PDB entry 6F5I | X-ray diffraction, 2.30 A resolution | chains A and F of the 6 polymer chains in the assembly

[Chain A (and F)]
Protein: Purine nucleoside phosphorylase DeoD-type
From: Helicobacter pylori
Notes: EC 2.4.2.1; chain F of this document is another copy of the same molecule, construct and numbering; everything in this record applies to it too
Reference sequence: P56463 (DEOD_HELPY); numbering as in UniProt (aligned over 1-233)
Sequence (233 residues; numbered 1 to 233; the number before each row is that of its first residue):
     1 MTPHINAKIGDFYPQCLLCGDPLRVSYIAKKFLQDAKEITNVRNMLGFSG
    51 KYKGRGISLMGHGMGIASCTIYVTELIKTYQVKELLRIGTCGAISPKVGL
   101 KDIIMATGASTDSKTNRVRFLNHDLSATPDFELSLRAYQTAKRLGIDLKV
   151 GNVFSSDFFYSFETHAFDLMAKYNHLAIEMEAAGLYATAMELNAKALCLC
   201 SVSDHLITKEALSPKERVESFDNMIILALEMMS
Swiss-Prot annotation at these positions:
  - active site: Asp-204 (Proton donor)
  - binding site (a purine D-ribonucleoside): His-4, Glu-179 to Glu-181, Ser-203, Asp-204
  - binding site (phosphate): Gly-20, Arg-24, Arg-43, Arg-87 to Thr-90
  - site: Arg-217 (Important for catalytic activity)

[How chain A and chain F interact]
Pairs across the interface - 84 pairs, chain A then chain F:
  Met-105(A) with Phe-131(F), hydrophobic
  Thr-107(A) with Thr-128(F); Phe-131(F)
  Gly-108(A) with Ser-126(F); Thr-128(F)
  Ala-109(A) with Ser-126(F)
  Ser-110(A) with Phe-120(F); Asp-124(F); Leu-125(F); Ser-126(F), hydrogen bond (side chain-backbone)
  Thr-111(A) with His-123(F); Asp-124(F), hydrogen bond (backbone-backbone)
  Asp-112(A) with His-123(F)
  Asn-116(A) with Asp-124(F)
  Arg-117(A) with Arg-117(F); Asn-122(F), hydrogen bond (side chain-backbone); His-123(F); Asp-124(F), salt bridge
  Arg-119(A) with Tyr-173(F), hydrogen bond
  Phe-120(A) with Ser-110(F); Phe-154(F), hydrophobic; His-175(F)
  Leu-121(A) with Ala-166(F), hydrophobic; Leu-169(F), hydrophobic
  Asn-122(A) with Arg-117(F), hydrogen bond (backbone-side chain)
  His-123(A) with Thr-111(F); Asp-112(F); Arg-117(F), hydrogen bond (backbone-side chain); Phe-154(F); Glu-163(F), salt bridge
  Asp-124(A) with Ser-110(F); Thr-111(F), hydrogen bond (backbone-backbone); Arg-117(F), salt bridge
  Leu-125(A) with Ser-110(F); His-175(F)
  Ser-126(A) with Gly-108(F); Ala-109(F); Ser-110(F), hydrogen bond (backbone-side chain); Ser-126(F), hydrogen bond; Ala-127(F), hydrogen bond (side chain-backbone); Asn-152(F), hydrogen bond (backbone-side chain)
  Ala-127(A) with Ser-126(F), hydrogen bond (backbone-side chain)
  Thr-128(A) with Thr-107(F); Gly-108(F); Ser-126(F); Thr-128(F); Asn-152(F), hydrogen bond
  Phe-131(A) with Met-105(F), hydrophobic; Thr-107(F); Ser-134(F); Tyr-138(F), hydrophobic; Val-150(F), hydrophobic
  Glu-132(A) with Tyr-138(F)
  Ser-134(A) with Phe-131(F)
  Leu-135(A) with Leu-135(F), hydrophobic; Tyr-138(F), hydrophobic
  Tyr-138(A) with Phe-131(F), hydrophobic; Leu-135(F), hydrophobic
  Val-150(A) with Phe-131(F), hydrophobic
  Asn-152(A) with Ser-126(F), hydrogen bond (side chain-backbone); Thr-128(F), hydrogen bond; Met-190(F)
  Phe-154(A) with His-123(F)
  Glu-163(A) with His-123(F), salt bridge
  Ala-166(A) with Leu-121(F), hydrophobic
  Leu-169(A) with Arg-119(F); Leu-121(F), hydrophobic
  Met-170(A) with Phe-120(F), hydrophobic; Leu-121(F), hydrophobic
  Lys-172(A) with Met-190(F); Glu-191(F), hydrogen bond (side chain-backbone)
  Tyr-173(A) with Arg-119(F), hydrogen bond; Ala-187(F); Met-190(F); Glu-191(F)
  His-175(A) with Phe-120(F); Leu-125(F)
  Ala-187(A) with Tyr-173(F)
  Met-190(A) with Asn-152(F); Lys-172(F); Tyr-173(F)
  Glu-191(A) with Lys-172(F), hydrogen bond (backbone-side chain); Tyr-173(F)
  Asn-193(A) with Lys-97(F)
Interface residues without a listed pair, chain F (39 interface residues in all): Ser-113, Asn-116, Met-170, Asn-174

[Summary]
38 residues of chain A face 39 of chain F across their interface; the contacts include 18 hydrogen bonds and 4
salt bridges. Polar pairs include Arg-117(A)/Asp-124(F), His-123(A)/Glu-163(F) and Ser-110(A)/Ser-126(F).
Both chains are Purine nucleoside phosphorylase DeoD-type (Helicobacter pylori). Entry 6F5I (Crystal structure
of H. pylori purine nucleoside phosphorylase) was determined by X-ray diffraction (same publication as 6F4W,
6F4X, 6F52, 6F5A and 5LU0).
